PDB entry 6H8K | X-ray diffraction, 3.79 A resolution | chains 1 and 3 of the 73 polymer chains in the assembly

[Chain 1]
Molecule: NADH-ubiquinone oxidoreductase chain 1
Organism: Yarrowia lipolytica
Notes: EC 7.1.1.2
UniProt: Q9B6E8 (NU1M_YARLI); numbering as in UniProt (aligned over 1-335)
Amino-acid sequence (335 residues; row label = number of the first residue in the row):
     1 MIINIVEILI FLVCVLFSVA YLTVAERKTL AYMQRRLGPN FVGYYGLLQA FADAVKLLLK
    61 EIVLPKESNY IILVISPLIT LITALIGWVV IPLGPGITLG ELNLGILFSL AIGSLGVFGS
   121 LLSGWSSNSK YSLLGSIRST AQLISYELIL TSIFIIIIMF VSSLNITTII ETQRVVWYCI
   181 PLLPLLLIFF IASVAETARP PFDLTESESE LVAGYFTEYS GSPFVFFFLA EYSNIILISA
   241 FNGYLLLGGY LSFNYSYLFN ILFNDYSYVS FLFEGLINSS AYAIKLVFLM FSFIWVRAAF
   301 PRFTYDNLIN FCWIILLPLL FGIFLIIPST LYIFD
Disordered / not traced: 66, 213-221

[Chain 3]
Molecule: NADH-ubiquinone oxidoreductase chain 3
Organism: Yarrowia lipolytica
Notes: EC 7.1.1.2
UniProt: Q9B6C7 (NU3M_YARLI); residues 1-110 here = UniProt positions 1-110
Amino-acid sequence (110 residues; numbered 1 to 110; the number before each row is that of its first residue):
     1 MNTFIIFIIL IPIVGFALLA VNILLAVYKP YNEKLGAFEC GLTSFNQTRL AFNAAFILVA
    61 ILFLPFDLEI STLLPYVMSI YLVSNYGFTI VLLFLLILII GFVYEINTNA
Disordered / not traced: 20-37, 47-50
Reported in the primary citation:
  - conformationally variable residues (order/disorder transition): Phe38 to Asn46

[Interface between chain 1 and chain 3]
Contacting residue pairs - 68 pairs, chain 1 then chain 3:
  Met1(1) with Met1(3); Asn2(3); Ile5(3), hydrophobic
  Asn4(1) with Phe4(3)
  Ile8(1) with Phe4(3); Ile8(3), hydrophobic
  Leu12(1) with Ile9(3), hydrophobic
  Leu58(1) with Phe16(3), hydrophobic
  Leu78(1) with Ile13(3); Ala17(3), hydrophobic
  Leu81(1) with Ile13(3), hydrophobic
  Ile82(1) with Leu10(3), hydrophobic; Ile13(3), hydrophobic
  Leu85(1) with Ile9(3), hydrophobic; Ile13(3), hydrophobic
  Ile86(1) with Ile6(3), hydrophobic; Leu10(3), hydrophobic
  Val89(1) with Ile6(3), hydrophobic
  Leu99(1) with Phe4(3), hydrophobic
  Ser129(1) with Asn46(3)
  Lys130(1) with Ser44(3)
  Leu134(1) with Ala51(3); Asn53(3)
  Ile137(1) with Phe56(3), hydrophobic
  Arg138(1) with Phe56(3)
  Ala141(1) with Phe56(3), hydrophobic
  Ile144(1) with Phe63(3)
  Glu147(1) with Phe63(3)
  Leu148(1) with Phe66(3); Asp67(3); Ile70(3), hydrophobic
  Thr151(1) with Ile70(3)
  Ser152(1) with Ile70(3)
  Ile155(1) with Leu73(3), hydrophobic; Leu74(3), hydrophobic; Val77(3)
  Ile158(1) with Leu74(3), hydrophobic; Val77(3), hydrophobic
  Met159(1) with Val77(3); Ile80(3); Phe88(3), hydrophobic
  Ser162(1) with Ile80(3)
  Leu164(1) with Met78(3), hydrophobic
  Phe226(1) with Phe16(3), hydrophobic
  Tyr305(1) with Phe56(3)
  Asp306(1) with Asn109(3); Ala110(3)
  Ile309(1) with Thr108(3)
  Asn310(1) with Thr108(3)
  Trp313(1) with Val59(3); Leu62(3), hydrophobic; Phe63(3); Phe66(3), hydrophobic
  Ile314(1) with Val103(3), hydrophobic; Thr108(3)
  Leu317(1) with Ile99(3), hydrophobic
  Pro318(1) with Ile99(3), hydrophobic
  Phe321(1) with Leu95(3), hydrophobic
  Phe324(1) with Leu92(3), hydrophobic
  Leu325(1) with Thr89(3); Leu92(3), hydrophobic; Leu93(3), hydrophobic; Leu96(3), hydrophobic
  Pro328(1) with Asn85(3)
  Ser329(1) with Asn85(3)
  Leu331(1) with Tyr81(3)
  Tyr332(1) with Asn85(3)
  Asp335(1) with Tyr81(3), hydrogen bond (backbone-side chain)
Interface residues without a listed pair, chain 1 (48 interface residues in all): Leu107, Ser145, Ser222
Interface residues without a listed pair, chain 3 (45 interface residues in all): Phe52, Ala60, Glu69, Ser71, Asn107

[In short]
48 residues of chain 1 and 45 residues of chain 3 are in contact, with 1 hydrogen bond. Its one
hydrogen-bonded contact is Asp335(1)-Tyr81(3). From the paper: conformational variability at Phe38(3).
Chain 1 is NADH-ubiquinone oxidoreductase chain 1 and chain 3 is NADH-ubiquinone oxidoreductase chain 3, both
from Yarrowia lipolytica; the structure, Crystal structure of a variant (Q133C in PSST) of Yarrowia lipolytica
complex I, was determined by X-ray diffraction.
